6TBF - chain A; structure by X-ray diffraction, 1.50 A resolution.

# Chain A
Molecule: Beta-galactosidase, putative, bgl35A
From: Cellvibrio japonicus Ueda107
Notes: EC 3.2.1.23
UniProt: B3PBE0 (B3PBE0_CELJU); numbering as in UniProt (aligned over 36-575)
Chain sequence (550 residues; numbered 26 to 575; the number before each row is that of its first residue):
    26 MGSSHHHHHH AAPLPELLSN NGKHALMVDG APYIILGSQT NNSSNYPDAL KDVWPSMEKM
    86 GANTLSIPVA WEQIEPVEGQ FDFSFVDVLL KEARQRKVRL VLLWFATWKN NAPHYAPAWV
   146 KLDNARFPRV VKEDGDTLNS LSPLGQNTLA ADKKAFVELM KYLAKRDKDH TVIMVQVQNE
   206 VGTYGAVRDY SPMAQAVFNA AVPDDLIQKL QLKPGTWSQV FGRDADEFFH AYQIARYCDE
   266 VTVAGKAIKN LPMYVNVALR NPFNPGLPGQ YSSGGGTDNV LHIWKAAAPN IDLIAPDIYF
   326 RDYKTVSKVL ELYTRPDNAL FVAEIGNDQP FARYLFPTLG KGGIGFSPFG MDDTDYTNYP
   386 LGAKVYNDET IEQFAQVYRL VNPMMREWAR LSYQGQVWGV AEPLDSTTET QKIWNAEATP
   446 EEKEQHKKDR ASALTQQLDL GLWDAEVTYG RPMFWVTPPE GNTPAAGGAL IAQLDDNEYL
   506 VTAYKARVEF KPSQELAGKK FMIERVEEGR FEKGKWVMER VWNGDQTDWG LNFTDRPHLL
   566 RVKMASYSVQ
Not modelled in the structure: 26-35, 437-438
Construct notes: initiating methionine (26); expression tag (27-35)
Metal / ion sites: Na+ site 1: His49, Gly367, Ser417; Na+ site 2: Asp464, Gly466, Ser518, Gln519; Na+ site 3: Ser518, Gln519; Na+ site 4: Glu533, Glu544
Ligand contacts: N0T ((1S,2S,3S,4R,5R)-4-(hydroxymethyl)-5-(octylamino)cyclopentane-1,2,3-triol): Asn67, Phe130, Lys134, Asn135, Asn204, Glu205, Asn281, Asp322, Tyr324, Phe325, Glu349, Phe374, Asn383, Leu386
What the authors report for this chain:
  - binding site for N0T: Asn135, Asn204, Glu205, Glu349
  - catalytic residues: Glu349 (citing earlier work)

# Overview
Ligands of chain A: compound N0T. His49, Gly367 and Ser417 coordinate Na+ site 1. Asp464, Gly466, Ser518 and
Gln519 coordinate Na+ site 2. The paper reports the catalytic residue Glu349; a binding site for N0T at
Asn135, Asn204 and Glu205 among others.
Chain A is Beta-galactosidase, putative, bgl35A (Cellvibrio japonicus Ueda107); the structure, Structure of a
beta galactosidase with inhibitor, was determined by X-ray diffraction together with 6TBG, 6TBH, 6TBI, 6TBJ
and 6TBK from the same study.
